Entry 5G3P (X-ray diffraction, 1.78 A resolution); this record covers chains A and C of the 6 polymer chains in the assembly.

# Chain A (and C)
Protein: Formamidase
Source organism: Bacillus cereus
Notes: chain C of this document is another copy of the same molecule, construct and numbering; everything in this record applies to it too
UniProt: E5LR94 (E5LR94_BACCE); residue numbers follow UniProt; this construct covers 1-332
Amino-acid sequence (346 residues; each row starts with the number of its first residue):
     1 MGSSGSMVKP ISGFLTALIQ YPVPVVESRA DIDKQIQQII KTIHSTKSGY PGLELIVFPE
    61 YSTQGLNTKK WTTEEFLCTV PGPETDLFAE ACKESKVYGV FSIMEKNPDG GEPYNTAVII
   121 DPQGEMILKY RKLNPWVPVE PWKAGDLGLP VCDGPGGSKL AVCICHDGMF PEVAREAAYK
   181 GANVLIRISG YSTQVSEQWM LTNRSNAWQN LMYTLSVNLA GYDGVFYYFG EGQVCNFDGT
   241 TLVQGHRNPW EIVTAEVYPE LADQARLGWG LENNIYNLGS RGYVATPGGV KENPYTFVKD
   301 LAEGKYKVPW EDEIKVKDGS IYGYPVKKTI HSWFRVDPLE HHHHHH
Not modelled in the structure: 1, 329-346 (chain C: 1, 327-346)
Sequence notes: expression tag (333-346)
Modified / non-standard residues: Cys165 (s-acetyl-cysteine; SCY)

# Chain A / chain C interface
Contacting residue pairs (37):
  Gly2(A) - Asn236(C)  hydrogen bond (backbone-side chain)
  Ser3(A) - Phe237(C)
  Ser3(A) - Asp238(C)
  Ser3(A) - Trp269(C)
  Ser4(A) - Asp238(C)  hydrogen bond (backbone-side chain)
  Gly5(A) - Trp269(C)
  Ser6(A) - Trp269(C)
  Ser6(A) - Gly270(C)  hydrogen bond (side chain-backbone)
  Ser6(A) - Leu271(C)  hydrogen bond (side chain-backbone)
  Met7(A) - Gly270(C)
  Met7(A) - Leu271(C)  hydrophobic
  Val8(A) - Gly268(C)
  Val8(A) - Gly270(C)
  Ile11(A) - Gln264(C)
  Ser12(A) - Gln264(C)  hydrogen bond
  Asn236(A) - Gly2(C)  hydrogen bond (side chain-backbone)
  Phe237(A) - Ser3(C)
  Phe237(A) - Tyr258(C)
  Asp238(A) - Ser3(C)
  Asp238(A) - Ser4(C)  hydrogen bond (side chain-backbone)
  Glu256(A) - Trp269(C)  hydrogen bond
  Tyr258(A) - Phe237(C)
  Tyr258(A) - Leu261(C)  hydrophobic
  Leu261(A) - Tyr258(C)  hydrophobic
  Leu261(A) - Leu261(C)  hydrophobic
  Gln264(A) - Ile11(C)
  Gln264(A) - Ser12(C)  hydrogen bond
  Gly268(A) - Val8(C)
  Trp269(A) - Ser3(C)
  Trp269(A) - Gly5(C)
  Trp269(A) - Ser6(C)
  Trp269(A) - Glu256(C)  hydrogen bond
  Gly270(A) - Ser6(C)
  Gly270(A) - Met7(C)
  Gly270(A) - Val8(C)
  Leu271(A) - Ser6(C)  hydrogen bond (backbone-side chain)
  Leu271(A) - Met7(C)
Other interface residues (no listed pair), chain A (22 interface residues in all): Thr241, Leu267
Other interface residues (no listed pair), chain C (22 interface residues in all): Thr240, Leu267

# Summary
Chain A and chain C each contribute 22 residues to their interface; the contacts include 11 hydrogen bonds.
Polar contacts include Gly2(A)-Asn236(C), Ser4(A)-Asp238(C) and Ser6(A)-Gly270(C).
Both chains are Formamidase (Bacillus cereus). Entry 5G3P (Bacillus cereus formamidase (BceAmiF) acetylated at
the active site) was determined by X-ray diffraction (same publication as 5G3O).
